1N68 - chain A; structure by X-ray diffraction, 1.70 A resolution.

Chain A:
Protein: Blue copper oxidase cueO
From: Escherichia coli
Reference sequence: P36649 (CUEO_ECOLI); numbering as in UniProt (aligned over 29-516)
Amino-acid sequence (488 residues; each row starts with the number of its first residue):
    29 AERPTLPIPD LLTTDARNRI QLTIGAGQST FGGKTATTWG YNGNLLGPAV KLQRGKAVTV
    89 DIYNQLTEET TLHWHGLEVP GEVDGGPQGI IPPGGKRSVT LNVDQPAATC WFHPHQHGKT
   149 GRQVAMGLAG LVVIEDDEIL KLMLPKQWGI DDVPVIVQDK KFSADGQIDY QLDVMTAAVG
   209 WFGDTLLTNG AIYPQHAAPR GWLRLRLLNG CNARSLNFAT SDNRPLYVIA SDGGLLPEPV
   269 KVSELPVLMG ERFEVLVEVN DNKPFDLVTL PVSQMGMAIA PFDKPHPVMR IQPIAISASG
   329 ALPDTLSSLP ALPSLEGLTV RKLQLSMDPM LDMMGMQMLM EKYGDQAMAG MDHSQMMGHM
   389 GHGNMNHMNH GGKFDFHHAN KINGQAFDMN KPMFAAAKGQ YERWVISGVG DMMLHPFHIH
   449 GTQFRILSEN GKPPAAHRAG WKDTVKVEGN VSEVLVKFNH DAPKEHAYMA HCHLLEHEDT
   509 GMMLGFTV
Not modelled in the structure: 29, 380-402
Metal / ion sites: Cu ion site 1: H101, H446; cu-cl-cu linkage Cu: H103, H141, H143, H448, H499, H501; Cu ion site 2: D132, H488; Cu ion site 3: M355, D360, D439, M441; Cu ion site 4: H443, C500, H505
Residues lining bound ligands: cu-cl-cu linkage (C2C): H101, H103, W139, H141, H143, H446, H448, M497, H499, H501
Reported in the primary citation:
  - Cu ion coordination: H101, D132, M355, D360, D439, M441, H443, H446, H488, C500, H505, M510
  - contacts within the chain: D439-H443 (hydrogen bond)
  - conformationally variable residues (order/disorder transition, side-chain flip): D380 to F402, D439
  - cu-cl-cu linkage coordination: H103, H143
  - mutagenesis - M355L: abolished catalytic activity
  - mutagenesis - D360A, D439A, M441L: decreased catalytic activity
  - mutagenesis - D360A: decreased stability
  - mutagenesis - M355L, D360A: abolished growth in response to copper-induced cell death
  - mutagenesis - D439A, M441L: decreased growth

Summary:
Chain A binds cu-cl-cu linkage. H101 and H446 form the Cu ion site 1. The cu-cl-cu linkage Cu site is built by
H103, H141, H143, H448, H499 and H501. From the paper: D360A, D439A and M441L reduce catalytic activity; Cu
ion coordination by H101, D132 and M355 among others.
Chain A is Blue copper oxidase cueO (Escherichia coli); the structure, Copper bound to the Multicopper Oxidase
CueO, was determined by X-ray diffraction (same publication as 1PF3).
